PDB entry 2BP3 | X-ray diffraction, 2.32 A resolution | chains A and T

# Chain A
Name: Filamin A
From: Homo sapiens
Notes: fragment: rod domain, residues 1863-1956
UniProtKB: P21333 (FLNA_HUMAN); numbering as in UniProt (aligned over 1863-1956)
Amino-acid sequence (97 residues; row label = number of the first residue in the row; note: 1863 numbers in that range are skipped by the numbering (no residue carries them; nothing is unmodelled there); numbers below 1 keep their minus sign (Gly-3 is residue -3)):
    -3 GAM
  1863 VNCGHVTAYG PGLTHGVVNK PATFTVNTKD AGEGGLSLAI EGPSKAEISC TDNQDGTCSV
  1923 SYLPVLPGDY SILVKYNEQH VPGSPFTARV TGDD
Unresolved in the structure: -3 to -2, 1866, 1956

# Chain T
Name: Platelet glycoprotein ib alpha chain
Notes: fragment: cytoplasmic domain, residues 572-593
UniProtKB: P07359 (GP1BA_HUMAN); residues 556-577 here correspond to UniProt positions 572-593 (UniProt number = residue number + 16)
Amino-acid sequence (22 residues; numbered 556 to 577; the number before each row is that of its first residue):
   556 LRGSLPTFRS SLFLWVRPNG RV
Unresolved in the structure: 556, 575-577

# How chain A and chain T interact
Contacting residue pairs - 39 pairs, chain A then chain T:
  Thr1890(A) - Val571(T)
  Glu1895(A) - Trp570(T)  hydrogen bond
  Glu1895(A) - Val571(T)
  Glu1895(A) - Arg572(T)  salt bridge
  Gly1896(A) - Leu569(T)
  Gly1896(A) - Trp570(T)
  Gly1896(A) - Val571(T)  hydrogen bond (backbone-backbone)
  Gly1897(A) - Phe568(T)
  Gly1897(A) - Leu569(T)
  Gly1897(A) - Trp570(T)
  Leu1898(A) - Leu567(T)
  Leu1898(A) - Phe568(T)
  Leu1898(A) - Leu569(T)  hydrogen bond (backbone-backbone)
  Ser1899(A) - Leu567(T)
  Ser1899(A) - Phe568(T)
  Leu1900(A) - Ser565(T)
  Leu1900(A) - Ser566(T)
  Leu1900(A) - Leu567(T)  hydrogen bond (backbone-backbone)
  Ala1901(A) - Ser565(T)
  Ala1901(A) - Ser566(T)
  Ile1902(A) - Phe563(T)
  Ile1902(A) - Arg564(T)
  Ile1902(A) - Ser565(T)  hydrogen bond (backbone-backbone)
  Glu1903(A) - Phe563(T)
  Glu1903(A) - Arg564(T)  salt bridge
  Gly1904(A) - Thr562(T)
  Gly1904(A) - Phe563(T)  hydrogen bond (backbone-backbone)
  Pro1905(A) - Pro561(T)
  Pro1905(A) - Phe563(T)
  Ser1906(A) - Phe563(T)
  Lys1907(A) - Phe563(T)
  Lys1907(A) - Arg564(T)
  Lys1907(A) - Ser565(T)
  Ala1908(A) - Ser565(T)  hydrogen bond (backbone-side chain)
  Ile1910(A) - Ser565(T)
  Ile1910(A) - Ser566(T)
  Ile1910(A) - Leu567(T)  hydrophobic
  Cys1912(A) - Leu567(T)  hydrophobic
  Cys1912(A) - Leu569(T)  hydrophobic
Also at the interface, not in a pair above, chain A (21 interface residues in all): Gly1894, Glu1909, Tyr1938, Asn1939
Also at the interface, not in a pair above, chain T (13 interface residues in all): Pro573

# Overview
21 residues of chain A face 13 of chain T across their interface; the contacts include 7 hydrogen bonds and 2
salt bridges. Polar contacts include Glu1895(A)-Arg572(T), Glu1903(A)-Arg564(T) and Glu1895(A)-Trp570(T).
Chain A is Filamin A (Homo sapiens) and chain T is Platelet glycoprotein ib alpha chain; the structure,
Crystal structure of Filamin A domain 17 and GPIb alpha cytoplasmic domain complex, was determined by X-ray
diffraction.
